6RE8 - chains 1 and 6 of the 31 polymer chains in the assembly; structure by electron microscopy, 3.80 A resolution.

[Chain 1]
Name: ATP synthase associated protein ASA1
Organism: Polytomella sp. Pringsheim 198.80
UniProtKB: Q85JD5 (Q85JD5_9CHLO); numbering as in UniProt (aligned over 1-618)
Chain sequence (618 residues; each row starts with the number of its first residue):
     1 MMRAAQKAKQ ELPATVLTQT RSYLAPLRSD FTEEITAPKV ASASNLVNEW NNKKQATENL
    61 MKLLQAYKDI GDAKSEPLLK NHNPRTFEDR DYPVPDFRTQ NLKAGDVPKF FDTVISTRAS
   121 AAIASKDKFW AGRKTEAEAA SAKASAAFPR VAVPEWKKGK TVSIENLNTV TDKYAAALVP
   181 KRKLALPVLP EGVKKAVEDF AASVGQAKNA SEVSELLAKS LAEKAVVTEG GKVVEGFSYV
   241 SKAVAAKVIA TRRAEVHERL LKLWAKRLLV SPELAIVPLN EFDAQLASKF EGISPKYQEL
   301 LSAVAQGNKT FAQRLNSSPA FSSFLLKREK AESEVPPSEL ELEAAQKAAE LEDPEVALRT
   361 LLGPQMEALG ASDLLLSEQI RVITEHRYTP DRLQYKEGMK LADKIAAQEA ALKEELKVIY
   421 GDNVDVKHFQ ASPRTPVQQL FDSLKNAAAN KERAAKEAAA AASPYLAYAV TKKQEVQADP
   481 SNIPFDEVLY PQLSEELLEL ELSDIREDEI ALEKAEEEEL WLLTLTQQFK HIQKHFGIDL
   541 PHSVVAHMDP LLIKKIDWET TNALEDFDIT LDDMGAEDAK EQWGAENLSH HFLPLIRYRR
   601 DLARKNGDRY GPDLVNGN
Not modelled in the structure: 1-22, 618

[Chain 6]
Name: Mitochondrial ATP synthase subunit ASA6
Organism: Polytomella sp. Pringsheim 198.80
UniProtKB: D7P897 (D7P897_9CHLO); residues 1-151 here = UniProt positions 1-151
Chain sequence (151 residues; numbered 1 to 151; the number before each row is that of its first residue):
     1 MMLRTLTRSS AVAGQAVRLF KTSAAAAEGN SVAGIIKSVN ETSGANLLSS LKTIKAQAAP
    61 IYPAAASSTG YSTQAKIALF GALSWILYRA DGQSKAHEWI VDLNLNVLQA AWLISFSSLI
   121 PFRAVYFAFR GMAPATASTL NGLKTFSSIS L
Not modelled in the structure: 1-27

[How chain 1 and chain 6 interact]
Contacting residue pairs (73):
  Glu-258(1) with Thr-42(6); Ser-43(6); Gly-44(6), hydrogen bond (side chain-backbone)
  Leu-261(1) with Leu-47(6), hydrophobic
  Lys-262(1) with Val-39(6); Asn-40(6); Thr-42(6), hydrogen bond (side chain-backbone)
  Leu-263(1) with Leu-151(6)
  Trp-264(1) with Leu-151(6), hydrophobic
  Ala-265(1) with Leu-51(6), hydrophobic
  Lys-266(1) with Ile-36(6); Val-39(6); Asn-40(6), hydrogen bond
  Arg-267(1) with Ser-150(6), hydrogen bond (side chain-backbone)
  Leu-269(1) with Ile-35(6), hydrophobic; Leu-51(6), hydrophobic; Ile-54(6), hydrophobic; Lys-55(6), hydrogen bond (backbone-side chain)
  Val-270(1) with Ile-35(6), hydrophobic
  Glu-273(1) with Thr-145(6), hydrogen bond
  Leu-274(1) with Ile-149(6), hydrophobic; Leu-151(6), hydrophobic
  Phe-282(1) with Phe-146(6), hydrophobic; Ile-149(6), hydrophobic; Leu-151(6), hydrophobic
  Phe-290(1) with Lys-144(6); Phe-146(6), hydrophobic
  Ile-293(1) with Phe-146(6), hydrophobic
  Gln-298(1) with Phe-146(6)
  Leu-301(1) with Thr-145(6); Phe-146(6), hydrophobic
  Gln-306(1) with Thr-139(6)
  Leu-315(1) with Phe-127(6), hydrophobic; Arg-130(6)
  Ala-320(1) with Tyr-126(6)
  Phe-321(1) with Tyr-126(6), hydrophobic; Phe-127(6), hydrophobic
  Leu-325(1) with Phe-122(6), hydrophobic
  Leu-326(1) with Phe-122(6); Arg-123(6)
  Glu-329(1) with Arg-123(6), salt bridge
  Lys-330(1) with Arg-123(6)
  Ala-331(1) with Phe-127(6), hydrophobic
  Ser-333(1) with Arg-123(6)
  Glu-334(1) with Arg-123(6), salt bridge; Phe-127(6)
  Asp-353(1) with Lys-52(6)
  Pro-354(1) with Leu-51(6), hydrophobic
  Glu-355(1) with Leu-48(6); Lys-52(6)
  Leu-358(1) with Leu-51(6), hydrophobic
  Arg-359(1) with Leu-48(6)
  Met-366(1) with Leu-48(6), hydrophobic
  Ala-515(1) with Leu-151(6)
  Glu-519(1) with Ile-36(6)
  Leu-520(1) with Val-32(6), hydrophobic; Ala-33(6)
  Leu-522(1) with Ser-148(6)
  Leu-523(1) with Val-32(6), hydrophobic
  Leu-525(1) with Leu-143(6)
  Thr-526(1) with Leu-143(6); Ser-148(6), hydrogen bond
  Gln-527(1) with Ser-31(6); Val-32(6)
  Phe-529(1) with Leu-140(6), hydrophobic; Gly-142(6); Leu-143(6), hydrophobic
  His-531(1) with Pro-60(6)
  Ile-532(1) with Leu-140(6), hydrophobic
  His-535(1) with Tyr-62(6)
  Phe-536(1) with Ala-135(6); Leu-140(6), hydrophobic
  Gly-537(1) with Arg-130(6), hydrogen bond (backbone-side chain)
Interface residues without a listed pair, chain 1 (57 interface residues in all): Ser-271, Gln-285, Leu-286, Ser-302, Phe-311, Val-335, Thr-524, Gln-533, Ile-538
Interface residues without a listed pair, chain 6 (40 interface residues in all): Asn-30, Ala-58, Thr-136, Asn-141, Ser-147

[In short]
The interface between chain 1 and chain 6 involves 57 residues on one side and 40 on the other; the contacts
include 8 hydrogen bonds and 2 salt bridges. Polar pairs include Glu-329(1)/Arg-123(6), Glu-334(1)/Arg-123(6)
and Glu-258(1)/Gly-44(6).
Chain 1 is ATP synthase associated protein ASA1 and chain 6 is Mitochondrial ATP synthase subunit ASA6, both
from Polytomella sp. Pringsheim 198.80; the structure, Cryo-EM structure of Polytomella F-ATP synthase, Rotary
substate 2D, composite map, was determined by electron microscopy together with 6RD4, 6RD5, 6RD6, 6RD7, 6RD8,
6RD9 and 46 further entries from the same study.
